3TTU - chains B and D of the 4 polymer chains in the assembly; structure by X-ray diffraction, 1.89 A resolution.

Chain B (and D):
Protein: Catalase HPII
Source organism: Escherichia coli
Notes: EC 1.11.1.6; chain D of this document is another copy of the same molecule, construct and numbering; everything in this record applies to it too
UniProtKB: P21179 (CATE_ECOLI); residue numbers follow UniProt; this construct covers 1-753
Amino-acid sequence (753 residues; row label = number of the first residue in the row):
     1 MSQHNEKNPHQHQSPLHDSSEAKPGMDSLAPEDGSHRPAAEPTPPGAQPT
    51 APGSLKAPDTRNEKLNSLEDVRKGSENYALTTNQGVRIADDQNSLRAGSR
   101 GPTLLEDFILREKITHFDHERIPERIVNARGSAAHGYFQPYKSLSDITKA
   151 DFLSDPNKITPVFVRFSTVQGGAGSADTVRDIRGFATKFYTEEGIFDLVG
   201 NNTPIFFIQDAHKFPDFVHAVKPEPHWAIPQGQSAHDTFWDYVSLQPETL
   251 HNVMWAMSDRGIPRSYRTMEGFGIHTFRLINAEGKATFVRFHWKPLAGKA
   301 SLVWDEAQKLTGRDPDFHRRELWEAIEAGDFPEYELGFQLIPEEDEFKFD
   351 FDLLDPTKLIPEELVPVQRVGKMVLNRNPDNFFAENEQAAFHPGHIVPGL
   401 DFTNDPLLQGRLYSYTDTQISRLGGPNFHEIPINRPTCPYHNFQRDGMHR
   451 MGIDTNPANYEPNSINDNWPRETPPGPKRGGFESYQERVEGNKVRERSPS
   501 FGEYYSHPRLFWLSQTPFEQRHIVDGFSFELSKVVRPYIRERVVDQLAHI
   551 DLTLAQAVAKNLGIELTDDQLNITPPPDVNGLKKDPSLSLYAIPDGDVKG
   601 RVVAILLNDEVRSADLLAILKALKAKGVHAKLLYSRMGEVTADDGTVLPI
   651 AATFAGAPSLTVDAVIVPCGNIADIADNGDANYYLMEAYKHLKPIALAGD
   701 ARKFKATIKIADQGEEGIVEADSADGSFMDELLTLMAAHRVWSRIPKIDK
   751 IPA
Unresolved in the structure: 1-27
Differences from the reference sequence: engineered mutation N128 (His in P21179), Y413 (Phe in P21179)
Bound ions: heme Fe near Y415 (its only coordinating residue here)
Small-molecule neighbours: heme (HEM): R125, I126, V127, N128, R165, S167, G184, F185, A186, V199, G200, N201, F206, A211, F214, I274, H275, F391, L407, G410, R411, S414, Y415, T418, Q419, R422
From the paper describing this entry:
  - mutagenesis - H128N/F413Y: abolished catalytic activity
  - mutagenesis - F413Y: unchanged catalytic activity
  - mutagenesis - T115A: increased catalytic activity
  - mutagenesis - R111A, R111K, F413Y: unchanged expression

Interface between chain B and chain D:
Pairs across the interface - 280 pairs, chain B then chain D:
  S28(B) - D467(D)  hydrogen bond
  L29(B) - P462(D)  hydrophobic
  L29(B) - N463(D)
  L29(B) - S464(D)
  L29(B) - D467(D)  hydrogen bond (backbone-side chain)
  L29(B) - N468(D)
  A30(B) - S464(D)
  A30(B) - D467(D)  hydrogen bond (backbone-side chain)
  H36(B) - S464(D)
  H36(B) - I465(D)
  R37(B) - I465(D)
  R37(B) - N466(D)  hydrogen bond
  P52(B) - T455(D)
  S54(B) - T455(D)
  L55(B) - T455(D)
  V71(B) - M451(D)
  V71(B) - G452(D)
  V71(B) - I453(D)  hydrogen bond (backbone-backbone)
  R72(B) - I453(D)
  K73(B) - Y440(D)  hydrogen bond (side chain-backbone)
  K73(B) - H441(D)
  K73(B) - I453(D)  hydrogen bond (backbone-backbone)
  K73(B) - D454(D)
  K73(B) - T455(D)  hydrogen bond (backbone-backbone)
  G74(B) - H441(D)
  G74(B) - T455(D)
  S75(B) - N456(D)
  S75(B) - N466(D)  hydrogen bond
  S75(B) - W469(D)
  S75(B) - P470(D)
  E76(B) - N466(D)
  E76(B) - W469(D)
  N77(B) - W469(D)
  Y78(B) - H441(D)
  Y78(B) - W469(D)
  Y78(B) - P470(D)
  Y78(B) - R471(D)  hydrogen bond (backbone-backbone)
  A79(B) - H441(D)
  A79(B) - P470(D)
  A79(B) - R471(D)
  A79(B) - T473(D)
  L80(B) - H441(D)
  L80(B) - N442(D)
  L80(B) - F443(D)  hydrophobic
  L80(B) - P470(D)
  L80(B) - R471(D)  hydrogen bond (backbone-backbone)
  L80(B) - E472(D)
  T81(B) - Y440(D)
  T81(B) - H441(D)  hydrogen bond (backbone-backbone)
  T81(B) - N442(D)  hydrogen bond (backbone-side chain)
  T82(B) - Y440(D)
  T82(B) - N442(D)
  N83(B) - H429(D)
  N83(B) - P436(D)
  N83(B) - Y440(D)
  N83(B) - N442(D)  hydrogen bond
  N83(B) - Q444(D)  hydrogen bond
  Q84(B) - G194(D)
  Q84(B) - I195(D)  hydrogen bond (backbone-backbone)
  Q84(B) - H395(D)
  Q84(B) - H429(D)
  Q84(B) - P436(D)
  G85(B) - E193(D)
  G85(B) - G194(D)
  G85(B) - C438(D)
  G85(B) - P439(D)
  V86(B) - E193(D)
  V86(B) - I396(D)
  V86(B) - F482(D)  hydrophobic
  R87(B) - T473(D)
  R87(B) - R479(D)  hydrogen bond (side chain-backbone)
  R87(B) - G480(D)
  R87(B) - G481(D)
  R87(B) - F482(D)  hydrogen bond (backbone-backbone)
  I88(B) - E472(D)
  I88(B) - T473(D)  hydrogen bond (backbone-backbone)
  A89(B) - E472(D)
  A89(B) - T473(D)
  A89(B) - P475(D)
  A89(B) - G481(D)
  A89(B) - F482(D)
  D90(B) - E472(D)
  D91(B) - E461(D)
  D91(B) - E472(D)  hydrogen bond (backbone-side chain)
  Q92(B) - E461(D)  hydrogen bond
  Q92(B) - E472(D)  hydrogen bond
  L95(B) - S484(D)
  A97(B) - V489(D)  hydrophobic
  P102(B) - K493(D)
  L105(B) - Q409(D)
  L105(B) - Y413(D)  hydrophobic
  E106(B) - F402(D)
  E106(B) - Q409(D)  hydrogen bond
  E106(B) - L412(D)
  F108(B) - G394(D)
  F108(B) - F402(D)  hydrophobic
  F108(B) - F482(D)  hydrophobic
  R111(B) - L412(D)  hydrogen bond (side chain-backbone)
  R111(B) - T416(D)  hydrogen bond
  E112(B) - Q444(D)  hydrogen bond
  T115(B) - T416(D)
  T115(B) - I420(D)
  H116(B) - P426(D)
  H116(B) - N427(D)  hydrogen bond
  H116(B) - Q444(D)
  H116(B) - R445(D)  hydrogen bond (side chain-backbone)
  H116(B) - D446(D)
  H116(B) - R450(D)
  H119(B) - I420(D)
  H119(B) - P426(D)
  H119(B) - G447(D)
  E120(B) - R445(D)
  E120(B) - D446(D)
  E120(B) - G447(D)  hydrogen bond (backbone-backbone)
  R121(B) - D446(D)  salt bridge
  I122(B) - M448(D)  hydrophobic
  P123(B) - M448(D)
  E193(B) - G85(D)
  E193(B) - V86(D)
  G194(B) - Q84(D)
  G194(B) - G85(D)
  I195(B) - Q84(D)  hydrogen bond (backbone-backbone)
  D380(B) - I453(D)
  D380(B) - D454(D)
  D380(B) - T455(D)
  N381(B) - D454(D)
  F383(B) - D446(D)
  F383(B) - G447(D)
  E385(B) - I453(D)
  Q388(B) - H449(D)
  Q388(B) - R450(D)  hydrogen bond (side chain-backbone)
  G394(B) - F108(D)
  H395(B) - Q84(D)
  I396(B) - V86(D)
  I396(B) - F108(D)  hydrophobic
  F402(B) - E106(D)
  F402(B) - F108(D)  hydrophobic
  Q409(B) - L105(D)
  Q409(B) - E106(D)  hydrogen bond
  L412(B) - E106(D)
  L412(B) - R111(D)  hydrogen bond (backbone-side chain)
  Y413(B) - L105(D)  hydrophobic
  Y413(B) - R111(D)
  T416(B) - R111(D)
  I420(B) - T115(D)
  I420(B) - H119(D)
  S421(B) - M448(D)
  R422(B) - M448(D)
  L423(B) - M448(D)
  L423(B) - H449(D)
  G424(B) - M448(D)
  G424(B) - H449(D)  hydrogen bond (backbone-side chain)
  P426(B) - H116(D)
  P426(B) - H119(D)
  N427(B) - H116(D)  hydrogen bond
  N427(B) - H449(D)
  H429(B) - N83(D)
  H429(B) - Q84(D)
  E430(B) - M451(D)
  I431(B) - H449(D)
  P432(B) - M451(D)
  P436(B) - N83(D)
  P436(B) - Q84(D)
  C438(B) - G85(D)
  P439(B) - G85(D)
  Y440(B) - K73(D)
  Y440(B) - T81(D)
  Y440(B) - T82(D)
  Y440(B) - N83(D)
  Y440(B) - G85(D)
  H441(B) - K73(D)
  H441(B) - G74(D)
  H441(B) - Y78(D)
  H441(B) - A79(D)
  H441(B) - L80(D)
  H441(B) - T81(D)  hydrogen bond (backbone-backbone)
  N442(B) - L80(D)
  N442(B) - T81(D)  hydrogen bond (side chain-backbone)
  N442(B) - T82(D)
  N442(B) - N83(D)  hydrogen bond
  F443(B) - L80(D)  hydrophobic
  Q444(B) - N83(D)  hydrogen bond
  Q444(B) - E112(D)  hydrogen bond
  Q444(B) - H116(D)
  R445(B) - H116(D)  hydrogen bond (backbone-side chain)
  R445(B) - E120(D)
  D446(B) - H116(D)
  D446(B) - E120(D)
  D446(B) - F383(D)
  G447(B) - H119(D)
  G447(B) - E120(D)  hydrogen bond (backbone-backbone)
  G447(B) - F383(D)
  G447(B) - Q388(D)
  M448(B) - I122(D)  hydrophobic
  M448(B) - P123(D)
  M448(B) - R422(D)
  M448(B) - L423(D)
  M448(B) - G424(D)  hydrogen bond (side chain-backbone)
  M448(B) - H449(D)
  H449(B) - Q388(D)
  H449(B) - L423(D)
  H449(B) - G424(D)  hydrogen bond (side chain-backbone)
  H449(B) - N427(D)
  H449(B) - I431(D)
  H449(B) - H449(D)  hydrogen bond
  R450(B) - K73(D)
  R450(B) - H116(D)
  R450(B) - Q388(D)  hydrogen bond (backbone-side chain)
  M451(B) - V71(D)
  M451(B) - E430(D)
  M451(B) - P432(D)
  M451(B) - M451(D)  hydrophobic
  G452(B) - V71(D)
  G452(B) - K73(D)
  I453(B) - V71(D)  hydrogen bond (backbone-backbone)
  I453(B) - R72(D)
  I453(B) - K73(D)  hydrogen bond (backbone-backbone)
  I453(B) - D380(D)
  I453(B) - A384(D)  hydrophobic
  I453(B) - E385(D)
  D454(B) - K73(D)  salt bridge
  D454(B) - D380(D)
  D454(B) - N381(D)
  T455(B) - P52(D)
  T455(B) - S54(D)
  T455(B) - L55(D)
  T455(B) - K73(D)  hydrogen bond (backbone-backbone)
  T455(B) - G74(D)
  T455(B) - D380(D)
  N456(B) - S75(D)
  P457(B) - R37(D)
  E461(B) - D91(D)
  E461(B) - Q92(D)  hydrogen bond
  P462(B) - L29(D)  hydrophobic
  N463(B) - L29(D)
  S464(B) - L29(D)
  S464(B) - A30(D)
  S464(B) - H36(D)
  I465(B) - H36(D)
  I465(B) - R37(D)
  N466(B) - R37(D)  hydrogen bond
  N466(B) - S75(D)  hydrogen bond
  N466(B) - E76(D)
  D467(B) - S28(D)
  D467(B) - L29(D)  hydrogen bond (side chain-backbone)
  D467(B) - A30(D)  hydrogen bond (side chain-backbone)
  N468(B) - L29(D)
  W469(B) - S75(D)
  W469(B) - E76(D)
  W469(B) - N77(D)
  W469(B) - Y78(D)
  P470(B) - S75(D)
  P470(B) - Y78(D)
  P470(B) - A79(D)
  P470(B) - L80(D)
  R471(B) - Y78(D)  hydrogen bond (backbone-backbone)
  R471(B) - A79(D)
  R471(B) - L80(D)  hydrogen bond (backbone-backbone)
  E472(B) - L80(D)
  E472(B) - I88(D)
  E472(B) - A89(D)
  E472(B) - D90(D)
  E472(B) - D91(D)  hydrogen bond (side chain-backbone)
  E472(B) - Q92(D)  hydrogen bond
  T473(B) - A79(D)
  T473(B) - R87(D)
  T473(B) - I88(D)  hydrogen bond (backbone-backbone)
  T473(B) - A89(D)
  P475(B) - A89(D)
  R479(B) - R87(D)  hydrogen bond (backbone-side chain)
  G480(B) - R87(D)
  G481(B) - R87(D)
  G481(B) - I88(D)
  G481(B) - A89(D)
  F482(B) - V86(D)  hydrophobic
  F482(B) - R87(D)  hydrogen bond (backbone-backbone)
  F482(B) - A89(D)
  F482(B) - F108(D)  hydrophobic
  S484(B) - L95(D)
  V489(B) - A97(D)  hydrophobic
Interface residues without a listed pair, chain B (126 interface residues in all): L68, I109, K113, A384, V397, P398, D401, N404, G410, G425, F428, N434, K493
Interface residues without a listed pair, chain D (126 interface residues in all): L68, P102, I109, K113, R121, V397, P398, D401, N404, G410, S421, G425, F428, N434, P457

Summary:
Chain B and chain D each contribute 126 residues to their interface, with 61 hydrogen bonds and 2 salt
bridges. Polar contacts include R121(B)-D446(D), D454(B)-K73(D) and S28(B)-D467(D). Bound to chain B: heme.
The paper reports that H128N/F413Y of chain B abolish catalytic activity; T115A of chain B increases catalytic
activity; 5 substitutions were tested in all.
Both chains are Catalase HPII (Escherichia coli). Entry 3TTU (Structure of F413Y/H128N double variant of E.
coli KatE) was determined by X-ray diffraction (same publication as 3TTT, 3TTV, 3TTW and 3TTX).
